8DNU - chains A and F of the 10 polymer chains in the assembly; structure by electron microscopy, 2.73 A resolution.

# Chain A (and F)
Protein: Glutamine synthetase
From: Homo sapiens
Notes: EC 6.3.1.2, 2.3.1.225; chain F of this document is another copy of the same molecule, construct and numbering; everything in this record applies to it too
UniProt: P15104 (GLNA_HUMAN); residues 1-373 here = UniProt positions 1-373
Amino-acid sequence (373 residues; numbered 1 to 373; the number before each row is that of its first residue):
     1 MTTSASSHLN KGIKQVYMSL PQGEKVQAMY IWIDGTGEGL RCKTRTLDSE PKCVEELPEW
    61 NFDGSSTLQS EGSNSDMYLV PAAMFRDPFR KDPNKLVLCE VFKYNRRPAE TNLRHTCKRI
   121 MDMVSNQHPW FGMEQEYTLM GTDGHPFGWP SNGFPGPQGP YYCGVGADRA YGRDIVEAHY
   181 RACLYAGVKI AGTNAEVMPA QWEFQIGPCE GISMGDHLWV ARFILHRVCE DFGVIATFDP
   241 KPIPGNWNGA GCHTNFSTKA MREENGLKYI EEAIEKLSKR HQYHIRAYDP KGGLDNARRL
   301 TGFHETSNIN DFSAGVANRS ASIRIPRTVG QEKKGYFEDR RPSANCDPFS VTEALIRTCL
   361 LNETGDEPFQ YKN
Unresolved in the structure: 1-2, 373
Residues lining bound ligands: Mn2+ (MN): Glu134, Arg319, Glu338
UniProt features mapped onto this chain:
  - region: Thr2 to Lys25 (Required for glutamine-induced ubiquitination by CRL4(CRBN) and proteasomal degradation)
  - binding site (ATP): Glu134, Glu203 to Pro208, Asn255 to Ser257, Arg319, Arg324
  - binding site (Mn(2+)): Glu134, Glu136, Glu196, Glu203, His253, Glu338
  - binding site (L-glutamate): Asn246, Trp247, Arg319, Arg340
  - binding site (ADP): Tyr336 to Glu338
  - modified residue: Thr2 (N-acetylthreonine), Lys11 (N6-acetyllysine), Lys14 (N6-acetyllysine), Tyr104 (Phosphotyrosine), Ser343 (Phosphoserine)
  - natural variant: Arg324 (R324C: In GLND), Arg341 (R341C: In GLND)
  - mutagenesis: Thr2 to Tyr17 (Is stable in high glutamine conditions and does not undergo glutamine-induced degradation), Lys11 (K11A: Increased ubiquitination and increased proteasomal degradation; when associated with A-14; K11R: Decreased glutamine-induced acetylation; when associated with R-14 ...), Lys14 (K14A: Increased ubiquitination and increased proteasomal degradation; when associated with A-11; K14R: Decreased glutamine-induced acetylation; when associated with R-11 ...), Cys209 (C209A: Reduced ability to mediate autopalmitoylation), Arg299 (R299E: Loss of glutamine synthase activity. Does not affect interaction with BEST2), Arg324 (R324A: Decreases ribosomal 40S subunit synthesis. Loss of nucleolar location of BYSL)
From the paper describing this entry:
  - binding site for Mn2+: Arg319 (proposed by the authors, not directly observed)
  - disease-associated variants - R324C, R341C: decreased catalytic activity (citing earlier work)

# Chain A / chain F interface
Contacting residue pairs (5; chain A residue first):
  Thr142(A) - Asn152(F)
  Asp143(A) - Asn152(F)
  His145(A) - His145(F)
  Asn152(A) - Thr142(F)
  Asn152(A) - Asp143(F)

# Summary
The chain A/chain F interface involves 4 residues from each chain. Chain A binds Mn2+. Curated annotation
(UniProt) lists 12 ATP-binding residues, 6 Mn2+-binding residues, 4 L-glutamate-binding residues and 3
ADP-binding residues on chain A. From the paper: a binding site for Mn2+ at Arg319(A); R324C and R341C of
chain A reduce catalytic activity.
Chain A and chain F are both Glutamine synthetase (Homo sapiens); the structure, Human Brain Glutamine
Synthetase, was determined by electron microscopy (same publication as 8DNO and 8DNP).
